4ODP - chains A and B; structure by X-ray diffraction, 1.75 A resolution.

[Chain A]
Molecule: Peptidyl-prolyl cis-trans isomerase SlyD, Peptidyl-prolyl cis-trans isomerase FKBP1A chimera
From: Thermus thermophilus
Notes: EC 5.2.1.8
Reference sequence: chimeric construct of Q5SLE7, P62942: residues 1-64 from Q5SLE7 (Q5SLE7_THET8) positions 1-64 (same numbers); residues 65-77 from P62942 positions 85-97 (UniProt number = residue number + 20); residues 78-101 from Q5SLE7 (Q5SLE7_THET8) positions 126-149 (UniProt number = residue number + 48)
Sequence (110 residues; numbered 1 to 110; the number before each row is that of its first residue):
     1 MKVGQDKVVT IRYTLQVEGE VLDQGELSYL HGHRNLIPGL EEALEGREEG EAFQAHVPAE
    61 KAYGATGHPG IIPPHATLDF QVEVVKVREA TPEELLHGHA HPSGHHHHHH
Disordered / not traced: 63-71
Differences from the reference sequence: expression tag (102-110)
Metal / ion sites: Ca2+ site 1 near Gln16 (its only coordinating residue here); Ca2+ site 2: His33, Asn35; Ca2+ site 3 near Glu49 (its only coordinating residue here); Ca2+ site 4 near Ala52 (its only coordinating residue here); Ni2+: His97, His99, His101, His106, His108, His110
From the paper describing this entry:
  - catalytic residues: Tyr63
  - mutagenesis - D23A, I37G, Y63A, Y63F: decreased catalytic activity
  - mutagenesis - Y63A: increased binding to affinity of the IF domain
  - mutagenesis - Y13F, N35A: unchanged catalytic activity
  - mutagenesis - Y63A: unchanged binding to FKBP domain
  - mutagenesis - Y63F (1.7-times): increased binding to FKBP domain
  - mutagenesis - Y63F: increased binding to IF domain

[Chain B]
Molecule: 30S ribosomal protein S2
Notes: fragment: S2-W23 peptide
Reference sequence: P0A7V0 (RS2_ECOLI); numbering as in UniProt (aligned over 20-34)
Sequence (16 residues; numbered 20 to 35; the number before each row is that of its first residue):
    20 TRYANPKMKP FIFGAX
Disordered / not traced: 20-26, 32-35
Modified positions: NH2 (amino group) at position 35
Differences from the reference sequence: engineered mutation Ala23 (Trp in P0A7V0); amidation (35)
From the paper describing this entry:
  - binding site for chloride ion: Lys28
  - mutagenesis - P25A, P25A/P29E, P25N/P29N, P29E: decreased binding to Peptidyl-prolyl cis-trans isomerase SlyD, Peptidyl-prolyl cis-trans isomerase FKBP1A chimera (chain A)

[How chain A and chain B interact]
Contacting residue pairs (11; chain A residue first):
  Tyr13(A) with Pro29(B)
  Asp23(A) with Ile31(B)
  Leu27(A) with Pro29(B), hydrophobic
  Ser28(A) with Lys28(B), hydrogen bond (backbone-side chain)
  Arg34(A) with Met27(B)
  Asn35(A) with Lys28(B), hydrogen bond (backbone-backbone)
  Leu36(A) with Met27(B); Lys28(B)
  Ile37(A) with Lys28(B), hydrogen bond (backbone-backbone); Pro29(B)
  Pro38(A) with Met27(B)
Other interface residues (no listed pair), chain A (13 interface residues in all): Leu15, Tyr29, Leu40, Phe80
Other interface residues (no listed pair), chain B (5 interface residues in all): Phe30
From the paper, about this interface:
  - specific contacts: Lys28(B)-Asn35(A), Lys28(B)-Ile37(A)
  - interface residues, chain B: Pro29(B)

[Summary]
The interface between chain A and chain B involves 13 residues on one side and 5 on the other; the contacts
include 3 hydrogen bonds. Among the polar pairs are Ser28(A)-Lys28(B), Asn35(A)-Lys28(B) and
Ile37(A)-Lys28(B). The paper describes contacts between Lys28(B) and Asn35(A) and Lys28(B) and Ile37(A). The
paper reports the catalytic residue Tyr63(A); D23A, I37G and Y63A of chain A, among others, reduce catalytic
activity; 10 substitutions were tested in all.
Here chain A is Peptidyl-prolyl cis-trans isomerase SlyD, Peptidyl-prolyl cis-trans isomerase FKBP1A chimera
(Thermus thermophilus) and chain B is 30S ribosomal protein S2. Entry 4ODP (Structure of SlyD delta-IF from
Thermus thermophilus in complex with S2-W23A peptide) was determined by X-ray diffraction (same publication as
4ODK, 4ODL, 4ODM, 4ODN and 4ODQ).
